Entry 1SKG (X-ray diffraction, 1.21 A resolution); this record covers chains A and B.

# Chain A
Name: Phospholipase A2
Source organism: Daboia russellii pulchella
Notes: EC 3.1.1.4
Chain sequence (121 residues; each row starts with the number of its first residue; note: 12 numbers in that range are skipped by the numbering (no residue carries them; nothing is unmodelled there)):
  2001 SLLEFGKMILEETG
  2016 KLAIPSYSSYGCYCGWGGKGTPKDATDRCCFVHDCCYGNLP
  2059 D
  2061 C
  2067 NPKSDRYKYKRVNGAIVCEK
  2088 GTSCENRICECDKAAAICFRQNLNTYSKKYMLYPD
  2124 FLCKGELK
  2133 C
Cystine bridges: Cys2027-Cys2126, Cys2029-Cys2045, Cys2044-Cys2105, Cys2050-Cys2133, Cys2051-Cys2098, Cys2061-Cys2091, Cys2084-Cys2096

# Chain B
Name: Vafrs
Chain sequence (5 residues; each row starts with the number of its first residue):
  4001 VAFRS

# Interface between chain A and chain B
Pairs across the interface (20):
  Leu2002(A) with Val4001(B), hydrophobic; Ala4002(B); Phe4003(B)
  Leu2003(A) with Val4001(B), hydrophobic
  Phe2005(A) with Arg4004(B)
  Ile2019(A) with Val4001(B), hydrophobic
  Ser2023(A) with Val4001(B)
  Gly2030(A) with Ala4002(B); Phe4003(B); Arg4004(B), hydrogen bond (backbone-backbone)
  Trp2031(A) with Phe4003(B), hydrogen bond (side chain-backbone); Arg4004(B); Ser4005(B)
  Gly2032(A) with Arg4004(B); Ser4005(B), hydrogen bond (backbone-backbone)
  His2048(A) with Arg4004(B)
  Asp2049(A) with Arg4004(B), salt bridge; Ser4005(B), hydrogen bond
  Tyr2052(A) with Arg4004(B)
  Lys2069(A) with Phe4003(B)
Other interface residues (no listed pair), chain A (13 interface residues in all): Tyr2028

# Summary
13 residues of chain A and 5 residues of chain B are in contact; the contacts include 4 hydrogen bonds and 1
salt bridge. Polar contacts include Asp2049(A)-Arg4004(B), Trp2031(A)-Phe4003(B) and Asp2049(A)-Ser4005(B).
Chain A is Phospholipase A2 (Daboia russellii pulchella) and chain B is Vafrs; the structure, Structure-based
rational drug design: Crystal structure of the complex formed between Phospholipase A2 and a pentapeptide ...,
was determined by X-ray diffraction.
